7UE0 - chains A and H of the 4 polymer chains in the assembly; structure by X-ray diffraction, 2.74 A resolution.

[Chain A]
Protein: Integrin alpha-IIb heavy chain
Source organism: Homo sapiens
Reference sequence: P08514 (ITA2B_HUMAN); residues 1-457 here correspond to UniProt positions 32-488 (UniProt number = residue number + 31)
Amino-acid sequence (457 residues; numbered 1 to 457; the number before each row is that of its first residue):
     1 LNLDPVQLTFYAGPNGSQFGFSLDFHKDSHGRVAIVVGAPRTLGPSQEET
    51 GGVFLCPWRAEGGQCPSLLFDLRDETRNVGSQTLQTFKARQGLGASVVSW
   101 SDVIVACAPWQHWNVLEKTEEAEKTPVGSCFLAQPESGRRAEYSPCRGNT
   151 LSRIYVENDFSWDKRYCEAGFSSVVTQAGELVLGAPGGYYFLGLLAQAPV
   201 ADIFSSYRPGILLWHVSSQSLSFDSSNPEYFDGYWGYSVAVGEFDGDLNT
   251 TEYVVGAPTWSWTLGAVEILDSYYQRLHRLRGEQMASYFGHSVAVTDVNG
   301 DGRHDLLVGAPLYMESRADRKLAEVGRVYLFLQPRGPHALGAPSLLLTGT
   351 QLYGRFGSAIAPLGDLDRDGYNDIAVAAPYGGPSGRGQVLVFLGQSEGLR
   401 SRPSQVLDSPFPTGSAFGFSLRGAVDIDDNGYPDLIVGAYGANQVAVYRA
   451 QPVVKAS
Disordered / not traced: 455-457
UniProt features mapped onto this chain:
  - binding site (Ca(2+)): Glu243, Asp245, Asp247, Thr250, Glu252, Asp297, Asn299, Asp301, Arg303, Asp305, Asp365, Asp367, Asp369, Tyr371, Asp373, Asp426, Asp428, Asn430, Tyr432, Asp434
  - glycosylation (N-linked (GlcNAc...) asparagine): Asn15, Asn249
Cystine bridges: Cys56-Cys65, Cys107-Cys130, Cys146-Cys167
Ion coordination: Ca2+ site 1: Glu243, Asp245, Asp247, Thr250, Glu252; Ca2+ site 2: Asp297, Asn299, Asp301, Arg303, Asp305; Ca2+ site 3: Asp365, Asp367, Asp369, Tyr371, Asp373; Ca2+ site 4: Asp426, Asp428, Asn430, Tyr432, Asp434
Residues lining bound ligands: Fradafiban (MWX): Asp159, Phe160, Tyr189, Tyr190, Leu192, Asp224, Ser225, Ser226, Phe231

[Chain H]
Protein: 10E5 Fab heavy chain
Source organism: Mus musculus
Notes: antibody fragment or engineered binder
Amino-acid sequence (221 residues; numbered 1 to 221; the number before each row is that of its first residue):
     1 EVQLQQSGAELVKPGASVKLSCTASGFNIKDTYVHWVKQRPEQGLEWIGR
    51 IDPANGYTKYDPKFQGKATITADTSSNTAYLQLSSLTSEDTAVYYCVRPL
   101 YDYYAMDYWGQGTSVTVSSAKTTAPSVYPLAPVCGDTTGSSVTLGCLVKG
   151 YFPEPVTLTWNSGSLSSGVHTFPAVLQSDLYTLSSSVTVTSSTWPSQSIT
   201 CNVAHPASSTKVDKKIEPRGP
Disordered / not traced: 135-137, 220-221
Cystine bridges: Cys22-Cys96, Cys146-Cys201

[Interface between chain A and chain H]
Pairs across the interface (20):
  Arg77(A) with Asp102(H), salt bridge
  Val79(A) with Tyr104(H), hydrophobic
  Gln82(A) with Tyr104(H), hydrogen bond
  Leu84(A) with Tyr104(H)
  Glu117(A) with Lys59(H), salt bridge
  Asn149(A) with Tyr33(H), hydrogen bond; Tyr104(H), hydrogen bond
  Ile154(A) with Tyr57(H)
  Asn158(A) with Tyr57(H), hydrogen bond
  Ser205(A) with Tyr101(H)
  Ser206(A) with Tyr101(H)
  Ile211(A) with Asp102(H)
  Leu213(A) with Asp102(H); Tyr103(H), hydrogen bond (backbone-backbone)
  Trp214(A) with Tyr101(H); Tyr103(H)
  His215(A) with Asp31(H); Thr32(H); Tyr101(H), hydrogen bond (backbone-backbone); Tyr103(H)
Also at the interface, not in a pair above, chain A (17 interface residues in all): Gly80, Arg147, Glu157
Also at the interface, not in a pair above, chain H (11 interface residues in all): Pro99, Leu100

[Overview]
17 residues of chain A face 11 of chain H across their interface; the contacts include 6 hydrogen bonds and 2
salt bridges. Among the polar pairs are Arg77(A)-Asp102(H), Glu117(A)-Lys59(H) and Gln82(A)-Tyr104(H). Ligands
of chain A: Fradafiban. From UniProt: 20 Ca2+-binding residues on chain A.
Chain A is Integrin alpha-IIb heavy chain (Homo sapiens) and chain H is 10E5 Fab heavy chain (Mus musculus);
the structure, Integrin alpha IIB beta3 complex with fradafiban, was determined by X-ray diffraction (same
publication as 7L8P, 7TCT, 7TD8, 7THO, 7TMZ, 7TPD and 15 further entries).
